PDB entry 3T1Q | X-ray diffraction, 2.70 A resolution | chains A and B of the 3 polymer chains in the assembly

Chain A:
Name: Gliding protein mglA
Source organism: Thermus thermophilus
Notes: EC 3.6.5.2
UniProtKB: Q5SJ82 (Q5SJ82_THET8); numbering as in UniProt (aligned over 1-196)
Amino-acid sequence (198 residues; each row starts with the number of its first residue; numbers below 1 keep their minus sign (Gly-1 is residue -1)):
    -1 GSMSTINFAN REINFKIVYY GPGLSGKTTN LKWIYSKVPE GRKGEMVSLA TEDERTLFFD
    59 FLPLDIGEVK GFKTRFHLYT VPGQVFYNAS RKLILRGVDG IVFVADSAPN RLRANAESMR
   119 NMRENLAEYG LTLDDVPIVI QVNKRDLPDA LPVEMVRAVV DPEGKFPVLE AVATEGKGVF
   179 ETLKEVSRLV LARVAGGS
Not modelled in the structure: -1 to 8, 65-70, 193-196
Sequence notes: expression tag (-1 to 0)
Bound ions: Mg2+: Thr26, Thr54 (together with GMP-PNP)
Small-molecule neighbours: GMP-PNP (GNP; phosphoaminophosphonic acid-guanylate ester): Pro20, Gly21, Leu22, Ser23, Gly24, Lys25, Thr26, Thr27, Glu52, Arg53, Thr54, Val79, Pro80, Gly81, Gln82, Asn141, Lys142, Asp144, Leu145, Val170, Ala171, Thr172
What the authors report for this chain:
  - conformationally variable residues (loop rearrangement, register shift): Arg53, Thr54, Leu55, Phe56, Phe57, Phe59, Gln82
  - binding site for GMP-PNP: Arg53, Thr54, Gly81
  - Mg2+ coordination: Thr26, Thr54
  - catalytic residues: Arg53, Gln82
  - mutagenesis - R53A: decreased catalytic activity (GTP hydrolysis)

Chain B:
Name: Gliding protein MglB
Source organism: Thermus thermophilus
UniProtKB: Q5SJ83 (Q5SJ83_THET8); numbering as in UniProt (aligned over 6-139)
Amino-acid sequence (136 residues; each row starts with the number of its first residue):
     4 GSLVLYGAPY AAAVEVLEET LRETGARYAL LIDRKGFVLA HKEALWAPKP PPLDTLATLV
    64 ASNAAATQAL AKLLGEARFQ EEVHQGERMG LYVDEAGEHA LLVLVFDETA PLGKVKLHGK
   124 AAAAALAAIA EEALAN
Not modelled in the structure: 4-5, 138-139
Sequence notes: expression tag (4-5); engineered mutation Ala14 (Glu in Q5SJ83), Ala15 (Arg in Q5SJ83), Ala124 (Arg in Q5SJ83), Ala127 (Glu in Q5SJ83), Ala131 (Arg in Q5SJ83); variant Ser65 (Gly in Q5SJ83)
What the authors report for this chain:
  - mutagenesis - E14A/R15A/R124A/E127A/R131A: unchanged binding to Gliding protein mglA (chain A)

How chain A and chain B interact:
Contacting residue pairs (16; chain A residue first):
  Leu47(A) - Ala69(B)  hydrophobic
  Glu50(A) - Lys38(B)  salt bridge
  Asp51(A) - Lys38(B)  salt bridge
  Leu55(A) - Arg37(B)
  Leu55(A) - Lys38(B)
  Leu55(A) - Ser65(B)
  Phe56(A) - Ser65(B)
  Phe84(A) - Phe40(B)  hydrophobic
  Phe84(A) - Thr61(B)  hydrogen bond (backbone-side chain)
  Tyr85(A) - Lys38(B)  hydrogen bond (side chain-backbone)
  Ala87(A) - Thr58(B)
  Ala87(A) - Thr61(B)
  Ala87(A) - Leu62(B)  hydrophobic
  Ser88(A) - Thr61(B)
  Ser88(A) - Ser65(B)  hydrogen bond
  Leu91(A) - Leu62(B)  hydrophobic
Interface residues without a listed pair, chain A (11 interface residues in all): Thr49
Interface residues without a listed pair, chain B (11 interface residues in all): Ala64, Ala68, Ala72
From the paper, about this interface:
  - interface residues, chain A: Leu55(A), Phe56(A)

In short:
Chain A and chain B each contribute 11 residues to their interface; the contacts include 3 hydrogen bonds and
2 salt bridges. Polar pairs include Glu50(A)-Lys38(B), Asp51(A)-Lys38(B) and Phe84(A)-Thr61(B). Chain A binds
GMP-PNP. Thr26(A) and Thr54(A) coordinate Mg2+. From the paper: catalytic residues Arg53(A) and Gln82(A); R53A
of chain A reduces catalytic activity (GTP hydrolysis).
Here chain A is Gliding protein mglA and chain B is Gliding protein MglB, both from Thermus thermophilus.
Entry 3T1Q (MglA bound to GppNHp in complex with MglB) was determined by X-ray diffraction, deposited together
with 3T12.
